Entry 8WI7 (electron microscopy, 3.50 A resolution); this record covers chains O and A of the 51 polymer chains in the assembly.

== Chain O ==
Name: 50S ribosomal protein L15
Source organism: Mycolicibacterium smegmatis MC2 155
UniProtKB: A0QSG8 (A0QSG8_MYCS2); residues 1-147 here = UniProt positions 1-147
Sequence (147 residues; each row starts with the number of its first residue):
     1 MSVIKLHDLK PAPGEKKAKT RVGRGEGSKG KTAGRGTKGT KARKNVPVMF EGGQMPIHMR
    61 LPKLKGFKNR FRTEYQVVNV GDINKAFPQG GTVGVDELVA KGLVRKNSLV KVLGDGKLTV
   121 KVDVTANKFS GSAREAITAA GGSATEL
Unresolved in the structure: 1-2

== Chain A ==
Molecule: 23S rRNA
Source organism: Mycolicibacterium smegmatis MC2 155
Sequence (3119 nucleotides; row label = number of the first residue in the row):
     2 AAGUGUUUAA GGGCGCAUGG UGGAUGCCUU GGCACUGGGA GCCGAUGAAG GACGUAGGAG
    62 GCUGCGAUAA GCCUCGGGGA GCUGUCAACC GAGCGUUGAU CCGAGGAUGU CCGAAUGGGG
   122 AAACCCGGCA CGAGUGAUGU CGUGUCACCA GGCGCUGAAU AUAUAGGCGU CUGGGGGGAA
   182 CGCGGGGAAG UGAAACAUCU CAGUACCCGU AGGAAGAGAA AACAAAAUGU GAUUCCGUGA
   242 GUAGUGGCGA GCGAAAGCGG AGGAUGGCUA AACCGUAUGC AUGUGAUACC GGGUAGGGGU
   302 UGUGUGUGCG GGGUUGUGGG ACCUAUCUUU CCGGCUCUAC CUGGCUGGAG GGCAGUGAGA
   362 AAAUGUUGUG GUUAGCGGAA AUGGCUUGGG AUGGCCUGCC GUAGACGGUG AGAGCCCGGU
   422 ACGUGAAAAC CCGACGUCUG UCUUGAUGGU GUUCCCGAGU AGCAGCGGGC CCGUGGAAUC
   482 UGCUGUGAAU CUGCCGGGAC CACCCGGUAA GCCUGAAUAC UUCCCAGUGA CCGAUAGCGG
   542 AUUAGUACCG UGAGGGAAUG GUGAAAAGUA CCCCGGGAGG GGAGUGAAAG AGUACCUGAA
   602 ACCGUGCGCU UACAAUCCGU CAGAGCCCUC GACGUGUCGU GGGGUGAUGG CGUGCCUUUU
   662 GAAGAAUGAG CCUGCGAGUC AGGGACAUGU CGCGAGGUUA ACCCGGGUGG GGUAGCCGCA
   722 GCGAAAGCGA GUCUGAAUAG GGCGUAUCCA CACAAGAGUG UGUGGUGUAG UGGUGUGUUC
   782 UGGACCCGAA GCGGAGUGAU CUACCCAUGG CCAGGGUGAA GCGCGGGUAA GACCGCGUGG
   842 AGGCCCGAAC CCACUUAGGU UGAAGACUGA GGGGAUGAGC UGUGGGUAGG GGUGAAAGGC
   902 CAAUCAAACU CCGUGAUAGC UGGUUCUCCC CGAAAUGCAU UUAGGUGCAG CGUCGCAUGU
   962 UUCUUGCCGG AGGUAGAGCU ACUGGAUGGC CGAUGGGCCC CACAGGGUUA CUGACGUCAG
  1022 CCAAACUCCG AAUGCCGGUA AGUCCAAGAG UGCGGCAGUG AGACGGCGGG GGAUAAGCUC
  1082 CGUGCGUCGA GAGGGAAACA GCCCAGAUCG CCGGCUAAGG CCCCUAAGCG UGUGCUAAGU
  1142 GGAAAAGGAU GUGCAGUCGC GAAGACAACC AGGAGGUUGG CUUAGAAGCA GCCACCCUUG
  1202 AAAGAGUGCG UAAUAGCUCA CUGGUCAAGU GAUUGUGCGC CGAUAAUGUA GCGGGGCUCA
  1262 AGCACACCGC CGAAGCCGCG GCAGCCAACG UGUUGGCUGG GUAGGGGAGC GUCCUGCAUC
  1322 CGGUGAAGCC GCCGAGUGAU CGAGUGGUGG AGGGUGUGGG AGUGAGAAUG CAGGCAUGAG
  1382 UAGCGAUUAG GCAAGUGAGA ACCUUGCCCG CCGAAAGACC AAGGGUUCCU GGGCCAGGCC
  1442 AGUCCGCCCA GGGUGAGUCG GGACCUAAGG CGAGGCCGAC AGGCGUAGUC GAUGGACAAC
  1502 GGGUUGAUAU UCCCGUACCC GUGUAUGUGC GUCCAUGAUG AAUCAGCGGU ACUAACCAUC
  1562 CAAAACCACC GUGACCGCAC CUUUCGGGGU GUGGCGUUGG UGGGGCUGCA UGGGACCUUC
  1622 GUUGGUAGUA GUCAAGCGAU GGGGUGACGC AGGAAGGUAG CCGUACCGGU CAGUGGUAAU
  1682 ACCGGGGUAA GCCUGUAGGG AGUCAGAUAG GUAAAUCCGU CUGGCAUAUA UCCUGAGAGG
  1742 UGAUGCAUAG CCGAGUGAGG CGAAUUCGGU GAUCCUAUGC UGCCGAGAAA AGCCUCUAGC
  1802 GAGGACAUAC ACGGCCCGUA CCCCAAACCA ACACAGGUGG UCAGGUAGAG AAUACUAAGG
  1862 CGUACGAGUG AACUAUGGUU AAGGAACUCG GCAAAAUGCC CCCGUAACUU CGGGAGAAGG
  1922 GGGACCCACA UGGCGUGUAA GCCUUUACGG CCCAAGCGUG AGUGGGUGGC ACAAACCAGU
  1982 GAGAAGCGAC UGUUUACUAA AAACACAGGU CCGUGCGAAG UCGCAAGACG AUGUAUACGG
  2042 ACUGACGCCU GCCCGGUGCU GGAAGGUUAA GAGGACCCGU UAACUCCCUU UGGGGGUGAA
  2102 GCGGAGAAUU UAAGCCCCAG UAAACGGCGG UGGUAACUAU AACCAUCCUA AGGUAGCGAA
  2162 AUUCCUUGUC GGGUAAGUUC CGACCUGCAC GAAUGGCGUA ACGACUUCUC AACUGUCUCA
  2222 ACCAUAGACU CGGCGAAAUU GCACUACGAG UAAAGAUGCU CGUUACGCGC GGCAGGACGA
  2282 AAAGACCCCG GGACCUUCAC UACAACUUGG UAUUGGUGCU CGAUACGGUU UGUGUAGGAU
  2342 AGGUGGGAGA CUGUGAAGCU CACACGCCAG UGUGGGUGGA GUCGUUGUUG AAAUACCACU
  2402 CUGAUCGUAU UGGGCCUCUA ACCUCGGACC GUAUAUCCGG UUCAGGGACA GUGCCUGGUG
  2462 GGUAGUUUAA CUGGGGCGGU UGCCUCCUAA AAUGUAACGG AGGCGCCCAA AGGUUCCCUC
  2522 AACCUGGACG GCAAUCAGGU GUUGAGUGUA AGUGCACAAG GGAGCUUGAC UGCGAGACGG
  2582 ACAUGUCGAG CAGGGACGAA AGUCGGGACU AGUGAUCCGG CACCUCUGAG UGGAAGGGGU
  2642 GUCGCUCAAC GGAUAAAAGG UACCCCGGGG AUAACAGGCU GAUCUUCCCC AAGAGUCCAU
  2702 AUCGACGGGA UGGUUUGGCA CCUCGAUGUC GGCUCGUCGC AUCCUGGGGC UGGAGCAGGU
  2762 CCCAAGGGUU GGGCUGUUCG CCCAUUAAAG CGGCACGCGA GCUGGGUUUA GAACGUCGUG
  2822 AGACAGUUCG GUCUCUAUCC GCCGCGCGCG UCAGAAGCUU GAGGAAACCU GUCCCUAGUA
  2882 CGAGAGGACC GGGACGGACG AACCUCUGGU AUACCAGUUG UCCCACCAGG GGCACGGCUG
  2942 GAUAGCCACG UUCGGACAGG AUAACCGCUG AAAGCAUCUA AGCGGGAAAC CUCUUCCAAG
  3002 ACCAGGCUUC UCACCCUCUA GGAGGGAUAA GGCCCCCCGC AGACCACGGG AUUGAUAGAC
  3062 CAGACCUGGA AGCCUAGUAA UAGGUGCAGG GAACUGGCAC UAACCGGCCG AAAACUUAC
Unresolved in the structure: 1171-1220, 1564-1607

== Interface between chain O and chain A ==
Residue-residue contacts - 154 pairs, chain O then chain A:
  Leu6(O) - G1317(A)  hydrogen bond to the base
  Leu6(O) - C1318(A)  sugar contact
  His7(O) - C1318(A)  sugar contact
  His7(O) - A1319(A)  hydrogen bond to the sugar
  His7(O) - G1357(A)  base contact
  His7(O) - U1358(A)  hydrogen bond to the sugar
  Lys10(O) - U1358(A)  phosphate contact
  Lys10(O) - G1359(A)  phosphate contact
  Pro11(O) - G1359(A)  phosphate contact
  Ala12(O) - U691(A)  phosphate contact
  Pro13(O) - U691(A)  sugar contact
  Gly14(O) - G690(A)  hydrogen bond to the sugar
  Glu15(O) - G690(A)  hydrogen bond to the base
  Glu15(O) - U691(A)  sugar contact
  Lys16(O) - G1360(A)  salt bridge to the phosphate
  Lys17(O) - G776(A)  hydrogen bond to the sugar
  Lys17(O) - U777(A)  sugar contact
  Lys17(O) - G1308(A)  salt bridge to the phosphate
  Lys19(O) - G778(A)  phosphate contact
  Thr20(O) - G778(A)  hydrogen bond to the phosphate
  Arg21(O) - C927(A)  base contact
  Arg21(O) - U1364(A)  base contact
  Arg21(O) - G1365(A)  salt bridge to the phosphate
  Val22(O) - G679(A)  sugar contact
  Gly23(O) - U925(A)  hydrogen bond to the sugar
  Gly23(O) - U926(A)  phosphate contact
  Arg24(O) - G679(A)  salt bridge to the phosphate
  Arg24(O) - U926(A)  hydrogen bond to the base
  Arg24(O) - C927(A)  base contact
  Arg24(O) - U928(A)  phosphate contact
  Arg24(O) - G1365(A)  salt bridge to the phosphate
  Gly25(O) - U926(A)  hydrogen bond to the phosphate
  Gly25(O) - C927(A)  phosphate contact
  Gly25(O) - U928(A)  phosphate contact
  Glu26(O) - U928(A)  phosphate contact
  Gly27(O) - U928(A)  hydrogen bond to the phosphate
  Gly27(O) - C929(A)  base contact
  Ser28(O) - U928(A)  base contact
  Lys29(O) - G1306(A)  salt bridge to the phosphate
  Lys29(O) - G1307(A)  salt bridge to the phosphate
  Gly30(O) - U926(A)  phosphate contact
  Lys31(O) - U658(A)  salt bridge to the phosphate
  Lys31(O) - U659(A)  salt bridge to the phosphate
  Lys31(O) - U925(A)  base contact
  Lys31(O) - U926(A)  hydrogen bond to the phosphate
  Thr32(O) - G679(A)  base contact
  Thr32(O) - G1305(A)  phosphate contact
  Ala33(O) - G679(A)  base contact
  Gly34(O) - G1305(A)  hydrogen bond to the phosphate
  Arg35(O) - G679(A)  hydrogen bond to the base
  Arg35(O) - C786(A)  salt bridge to the phosphate
  Arg35(O) - G1059(A)  sugar contact
  Arg35(O) - G1305(A)  hydrogen bond to the phosphate
  Gly36(O) - G1059(A)  phosphate contact
  Gly36(O) - U1060(A)  phosphate contact
  Gly36(O) - A1304(A)  sugar contact
  Gly36(O) - G1305(A)  phosphate contact
  Thr37(O) - U660(A)  phosphate contact
  Thr37(O) - U1060(A)  hydrogen bond to the phosphate
  Lys38(O) - U659(A)  phosphate contact
  Lys38(O) - U660(A)  phosphate contact
  Lys38(O) - U922(A)  salt bridge to the phosphate
  Lys38(O) - G923(A)  salt bridge to the phosphate
  Gly39(O) - C921(A)  phosphate contact
  Thr40(O) - G920(A)  hydrogen bond to the sugar
  Thr40(O) - C921(A)  phosphate contact
  Thr40(O) - G946(A)  hydrogen bond to the sugar
  Thr40(O) - U947(A)  phosphate contact
  Lys41(O) - U947(A)  phosphate contact
  Lys41(O) - G948(A)  salt bridge to the phosphate
  Lys41(O) - G1059(A)  salt bridge to the phosphate
  Ala42(O) - C786(A)  hydrogen bond to the base
  Arg43(O) - C786(A)  base contact
  Arg43(O) - C787(A)  base contact
  Arg43(O) - U922(A)  salt bridge to the phosphate
  Arg43(O) - G923(A)  hydrogen bond to the base
  Lys44(O) - C786(A)  phosphate contact
  Lys44(O) - A919(A)  salt bridge to the phosphate
  Lys44(O) - G920(A)  salt bridge to the phosphate
  Asn45(O) - U780(A)  phosphate contact
  Asn45(O) - C781(A)  hydrogen bond to the phosphate
  Val46(O) - U947(A)  phosphate contact
  Val46(O) - G948(A)  phosphate contact
  Met49(O) - G252(A)  phosphate contact
  Phe50(O) - A195(A)  base contact
  Phe50(O) - U947(A)  sugar contact
  Glu51(O) - G948(A)  sugar contact
  Gly52(O) - U941(A)  hydrogen bond to the sugar
  Gly52(O) - G946(A)  hydrogen bond to the base
  Gly52(O) - U947(A)  base contact
  Gly53(O) - U941(A)  sugar contact
  Gln54(O) - A940(A)  hydrogen bond to the sugar
  Gln54(O) - U941(A)  sugar contact
  Gln54(O) - A2582(A)  base contact
  Gln54(O) - G2652(A)  base contact
  Met55(O) - A2616(A)  base contact
  Met55(O) - G2652(A)  sugar contact
  His58(O) - A251(A)  salt bridge to the phosphate
  Met59(O) - G250(A)  sugar contact
  Met59(O) - U2617(A)  hydrogen bond to the sugar
  Arg60(O) - C2583(A)  hydrogen bond to the base
  Arg60(O) - A2584(A)  sugar contact
  Arg60(O) - A2616(A)  hydrogen bond to the sugar
  Arg60(O) - U2617(A)  sugar contact
  Arg60(O) - G2652(A)  base contact
  Leu61(O) - U2617(A)  phosphate contact
  Pro62(O) - U2617(A)  phosphate contact
  Pro62(O) - C2618(A)  phosphate contact
  Lys63(O) - C249(A)  hydrogen bond to the base
  Lys63(O) - C2618(A)  hydrogen bond to the phosphate
  Lys63(O) - C2619(A)  salt bridge to the phosphate
  Lys65(O) - A725(A)  salt bridge to the phosphate
  Lys65(O) - G2640(A)  hydrogen bond to the phosphate
  Lys65(O) - U2641(A)  salt bridge to the phosphate
  Gly66(O) - A725(A)  sugar contact
  Gly66(O) - G2639(A)  hydrogen bond to the phosphate
  Gly66(O) - G2640(A)  phosphate contact
  Phe67(O) - A725(A)  hydrogen bond to the sugar
  Phe67(O) - A726(A)  sugar contact
  Phe67(O) - U2628(A)  sugar contact
  Phe67(O) - G2638(A)  base contact
  Phe67(O) - G2639(A)  sugar contact
  Lys68(O) - A244(A)  phosphate contact
  Lys68(O) - G245(A)  phosphate contact
  Asn69(O) - A726(A)  phosphate contact
  Asn69(O) - A727(A)  phosphate contact
  Asn69(O) - U2628(A)  sugar contact
  Arg70(O) - A2630(A)  base contact
  Phe71(O) - A2630(A)  sugar contact
  Arg72(O) - G724(A)  base contact
  Arg72(O) - A727(A)  salt bridge to the phosphate
  Arg72(O) - G728(A)  hydrogen bond to the base
  Gln76(O) - C720(A)  hydrogen bond to the base
  Val77(O) - A721(A)  base contact
  Val77(O) - G730(A)  base contact
  Asn79(O) - A721(A)  hydrogen bond to the base
  Lys101(O) - G697(A)  phosphate contact
  Leu103(O) - C720(A)  base contact
  Arg105(O) - C718(A)  base contact
  Arg105(O) - G719(A)  hydrogen bond to the base
  Arg105(O) - C720(A)  base contact
  Lys106(O) - U714(A)  hydrogen bond to the sugar
  Lys111(O) - G730(A)  hydrogen bond to the base
  Leu113(O) - A721(A)  base contact
  Leu113(O) - G730(A)  base contact
  Leu113(O) - A731(A)  phosphate contact
  Gly114(O) - A731(A)  hydrogen bond to the phosphate
  Asp115(O) - A721(A)  base contact
  Asp115(O) - A731(A)  sugar contact
  Lys117(O) - G765(A)  salt bridge to the phosphate
  Ser130(O) - G730(A)  phosphate contact
  Ser130(O) - A731(A)  hydrogen bond to the phosphate
  Gly131(O) - G730(A)  hydrogen bond to the phosphate
  Ser132(O) - A731(A)  phosphate contact
Also at the interface, not in a pair above, chain O (80 interface residues in all): Leu9, Val48, Ile57, Lys85, Gly102, Asn107
Also at the interface, not in a pair above, chain A (97 interface residues in all): U680, C681, C692, A696, A715, G716, C723, C729, G768, U769, U775, G924, A1058, G1061, G1361, C2627, G2629, G2653

== In short ==
80 residues of chain O and 97 residues of chain A are in contact, with 41 hydrogen bonds and 23 salt bridges.
Polar contacts include Leu6(O)-G1317(A), Glu15(O)-G690(A) and Arg24(O)-U926(A).
Chain O is 50S ribosomal protein L15 and chain A is 23S rRNA, both from Mycolicibacterium smegmatis MC2 155;
the structure, Cryo- EM structure of Mycobacterium smegmatis 70S ribosome, bS1 and RafH, was determined by
electron microscopy together with 8WHX, 8WHY, 8WI8, 8WI9, 8WIB, 8WIC, 8WID and 8WIF from the same study.
